PDB entry 5USZ | X-ray diffraction, 2.10 A resolution | chain A

== Chain A ==
Name: Tyrosine-protein kinase JAK2
Source organism: Homo sapiens
Notes: EC 2.7.10.2
UniProt: O60674 (JAK2_HUMAN); residues 536-812 here = UniProt positions 536-812
Sequence (289 residues; numbered 536 to 824; the number before each row is that of its first residue):
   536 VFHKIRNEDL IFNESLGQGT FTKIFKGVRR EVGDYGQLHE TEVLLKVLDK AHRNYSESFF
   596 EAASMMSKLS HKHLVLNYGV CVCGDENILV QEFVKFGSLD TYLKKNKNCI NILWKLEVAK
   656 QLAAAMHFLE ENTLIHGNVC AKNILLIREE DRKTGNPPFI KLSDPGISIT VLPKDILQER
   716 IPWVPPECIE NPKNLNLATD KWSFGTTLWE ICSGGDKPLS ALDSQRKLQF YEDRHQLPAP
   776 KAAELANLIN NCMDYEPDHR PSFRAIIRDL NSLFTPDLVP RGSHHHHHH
Not modelled in the structure: 536, 809-824
Differences from the reference sequence: engineered mutation A659 (Trp in O60674), A777 (Trp in O60674), H794 (Phe in O60674); expression tag (813-824)
UniProt features mapped onto this chain:
  - site: D710, I711 (Breakpoint for translocation to form PCM1-JAK2 fusion protein)
  - modified residue: Y570 (Phosphotyrosine)
  - natural variant: F537 to K539 (sequence variant, change not given here; In myeloproliferative disorder with erythrocytosis), H538 to K539 (sequence variant, change not given here; In myeloproliferative disorder with erythrocytosis), K539 (K539L: In myeloproliferative disorder with erythrocytosis), K607 (K607N: In AML), V617 (V617F: In PV, THCYT3 and AML; V617I: In THCYT3)
Ligand contacts: SKE (4-({5-amino-1-[(2,6-difluorophenyl)carbonyl]-1H-1,2,4-triazol-3-yl}amino)benzenesulfonamide): L551, I559, L579, K581, V610, Q626, E627, F628, V629, K630, F631, G632, S633, T636, K677, N678, L680, S698

== Summary ==
Ligands of chain A: compound SKE.
Chain A is Tyrosine-protein kinase JAK2 (Homo sapiens); the structure, JAK2 JH2 in complex with JNJ-7706621,
was determined by X-ray diffraction together with 5USY, 5UT0, 5UT1, 5UT2 and 5UT3 from the same study.
